Entry 8C24 (X-ray diffraction, 2.10 A resolution); this record covers chains B and C of the 6 polymer chains in the assembly.

Chain B:
Protein: Toxin ParE1
Source organism: Mycobacterium tuberculosis H37Rv
UniProtKB: P9WHG7 (PARE1_MYCTU); residues 0-97 here correspond to UniProt positions 1-98 (UniProt number = residue number + 1)
Amino-acid sequence (98 residues; row label = number of the first residue in the row; numbering starts at 0):
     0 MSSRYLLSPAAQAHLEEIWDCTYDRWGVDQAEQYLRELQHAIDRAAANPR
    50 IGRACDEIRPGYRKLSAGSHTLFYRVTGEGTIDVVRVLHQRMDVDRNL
Disordered / not traced: 0-1, 95-97

Chain C:
Protein: Antitoxin ParD1
Source organism: Mycobacterium tuberculosis H37Rv
UniProtKB: P9WIJ7 (PARD1_MYCTU); residues 0-82 here correspond to UniProt positions 1-83 (UniProt number = residue number + 1)
Amino-acid sequence (83 residues; numbered 0 to 82; the number before each row is that of its first residue; numbering starts at 0):
     0 MGKNTSFVLDEHYSAFIDGEIAAGRYRSASEVIRSALRLLEDRETQLRAL
    50 REALEAGERSGSSTPFDFDGFLGRKRADASRGR
Disordered / not traced: 0-1, 81-82

How chain B and chain C interact:
Residue-residue contacts (66):
  Arg3(B) with Pro64(C); Phe65(C), hydrogen bond (side chain-backbone)
  Tyr4(B) with Pro64(C); Phe65(C); Phe67(C)
  Leu5(B) with Ser62(C); Thr63(C); Pro64(C)
  Leu6(B) with Ser62(C); Thr63(C), hydrogen bond (backbone-backbone); Phe65(C), hydrophobic
  Ser7(B) with Gly56(C); Ser62(C), hydrogen bond (backbone-side chain)
  Pro8(B) with Ser59(C); Gly60(C); Ser61(C)
  Ala9(B) with Gly56(C); Ser59(C), hydrogen bond (backbone-side chain)
  Gln11(B) with Thr63(C), hydrogen bond; Pro64(C); Phe65(C)
  Leu14(B) with Phe65(C), hydrophobic; Phe67(C), hydrophobic; Phe70(C)
  Glu15(B) with Phe70(C); Arg73(C), salt bridge; Lys74(C)
  Trp18(B) with Leu71(C); Lys74(C)
  Asp19(B) with Lys74(C), salt bridge
  Tyr22(B) with Ala78(C)
  Val27(B) with Arg75(C)
  Asp28(B) with Arg75(C), salt bridge
  Glu31(B) with Arg75(C), salt bridge
  Leu34(B) with Phe67(C); Phe70(C), hydrophobic; Leu71(C), hydrophobic
  Arg35(B) with Asp68(C), salt bridge; Leu71(C)
  Gln38(B) with Phe67(C)
  Ile41(B) with Phe67(C), hydrophobic
  Glu56(B) with Arg50(C), hydrogen bond (backbone-side chain)
  Ile57(B) with Leu46(C), hydrophobic; Arg50(C), hydrogen bond (backbone-side chain); Leu53(C), hydrophobic
  Arg58(B) with Leu53(C); Glu54(C), salt bridge; Glu57(C), salt bridge
  Tyr61(B) with Leu53(C), hydrophobic; Glu57(C), hydrogen bond
  Phe72(B) with Leu53(C), hydrophobic
  Arg74(B) with Glu57(C), salt bridge
  Asp82(B) with Ser62(C), hydrogen bond
  Val84(B) with Leu53(C); Gly56(C); Glu57(C)
  Arg85(B) with Ala52(C), hydrogen bond (side chain-backbone); Ala55(C); Gly56(C)
  Leu87(B) with Leu49(C), hydrophobic
  Met91(B) with Ala48(C); Leu49(C)
  Val93(B) with Arg42(C); Leu46(C), hydrophobic; Leu49(C), hydrophobic
  Asp94(B) with Arg42(C)

In short:
33 residues of chain B and 26 residues of chain C are in contact; the contacts include 10 hydrogen bonds and 8
salt bridges. Polar pairs include Glu15(B)-Arg73(C), Asp19(B)-Lys74(C) and Asp28(B)-Arg75(C).
Here chain B is Toxin ParE1 and chain C is Antitoxin ParD1, both from Mycobacterium tuberculosis H37Rv. Entry
8C24 (ParDE1 toxin-antitoxin complex from Mycobacterium tuberculosis (rv1960c-rv1959c)) was determined by
X-ray diffraction (same publication as 8C26).
